6UTZ - chains FFF and 111 of the 9 polymer chains in the assembly; structure by X-ray diffraction, 3.80 A resolution.

== Chain FFF ==
Protein: RNA polymerase sigma factor RpoS
From: Escherichia coli (strain K12)
UniProt: P13445 (RPOS_ECOLI); numbering as in UniProt (aligned over 1-328)
Chain sequence (336 residues; each row starts with the number of its first residue):
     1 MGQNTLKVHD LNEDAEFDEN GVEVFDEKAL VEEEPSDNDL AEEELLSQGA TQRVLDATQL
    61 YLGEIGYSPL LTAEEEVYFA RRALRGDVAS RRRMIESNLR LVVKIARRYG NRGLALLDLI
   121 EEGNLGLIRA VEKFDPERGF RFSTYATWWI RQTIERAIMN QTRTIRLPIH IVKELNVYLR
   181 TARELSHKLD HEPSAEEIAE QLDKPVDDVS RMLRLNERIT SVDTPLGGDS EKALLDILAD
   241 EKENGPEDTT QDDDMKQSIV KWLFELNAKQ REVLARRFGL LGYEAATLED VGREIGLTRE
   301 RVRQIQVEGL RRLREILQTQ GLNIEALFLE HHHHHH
Unresolved in the structure: 1-52, 330-336
Construct notes: conflict Gly2 (Ser in P13445), Glu33 (Gln in P13445); expression tag (329-336)
Swiss-Prot annotation at these positions:
  - DNA-binding region: Leu288 to Val307 (H-T-H motif)
  - region: Asp56 to Ala89 (Sigma-70 factor domain-1)
  - motif: Asp118 to Glu121 (Interaction with polymerase core subunit RpoC)
  - mutagenesis: Lys173 (K173E: Eliminates RpoS proteolysis. Lack of interaction with RssB), Glu174 (E174T: 2-fold increase in RpoS half-life. Does not affect interaction with RssB), Val177 (V177K: 3-fold increase in RpoS half-life), Tyr178 (Y178L: Does not affect RpoS half-life)

== Chain 111 ==
Molecule: Synthetic DNA 50-MER (promoter non-template strand)
Sequence (50 nucleotides; row label = number of the first residue in the row):
    10 ACCTTGACAT CCCACCTCAC GTATGCTATA ATGTGTGCAG TCTGACGCGG
Unresolved in the structure: 10-25, 45-48

== Chain FFF / chain 111 interface ==
Pairs across the interface (52):
  Gln59(FFF) with DT43(111), base contact
  Leu62(FFF) with DT43(111), base contact
  Gly66(FFF) with DG42(111), base contact
  Tyr67(FFF) with DG42(111), base contact
  Leu70(FFF) with DT41(111), base contact
  Glu76(FFF) with DT41(111), base contact
  Ser97(FFF) with DT41(111), base contact
  Asn98(FFF) with DT41(111), hydrogen bond to the base
  Arg100(FFF) with DT41(111), sugar contact; DG42(111), salt bridge to the phosphate
  Leu101(FFF) with DT41(111), hydrogen bond to the sugar
  Val103(FFF) with DT43(111), sugar contact
  Lys104(FFF) with DT41(111), sugar contact
  Arg107(FFF) with DT43(111), sugar contact; DG44(111), phosphate contact
  Arg129(FFF) with DG34(111), salt bridge to the phosphate; DC35(111), salt bridge to the phosphate
  Lys133(FFF) with DC35(111), salt bridge to the phosphate; DA37(111), base contact
  Phe134(FFF) with DA37(111), base contact
  Asp135(FFF) with DA37(111), hydrogen bond to the base
  Arg138(FFF) with DA37(111), hydrogen bond to the base
  Phe140(FFF) with DA37(111), sugar contact
  Arg141(FFF) with DA37(111), base contact; DA39(111), hydrogen bond to the phosphate; DA40(111), salt bridge to the phosphate; DT41(111), base contact
  Ser143(FFF) with DA39(111), sugar contact; DA40(111), base contact; DT41(111), base contact
  Thr144(FFF) with DA37(111), phosphate contact; DT38(111), phosphate contact; DA39(111), hydrogen bond to the phosphate; DA40(111), hydrogen bond to the base
  Tyr145(FFF) with DT36(111), hydrogen bond to the phosphate; DA37(111), stacking on the base
  Thr147(FFF) with DA40(111), hydrogen bond to the base
  Trp148(FFF) with DT36(111), base contact; DA37(111), sugar contact; DT38(111), phosphate contact
  Trp149(FFF) with DC35(111), phosphate contact; DT36(111), base contact
  Gln152(FFF) with DC35(111), hydrogen bond to the base; DT36(111), base contact
  Arg156(FFF) with DT33(111), base contact; DG34(111), hydrogen bond to the base; DC35(111), base contact
  Arg166(FFF) with DA32(111), salt bridge to the phosphate
  Pro168(FFF) with DA32(111), phosphate contact
  Ile169(FFF) with DT33(111), base contact
  His170(FFF) with DT31(111), salt bridge to the phosphate; DA32(111), salt bridge to the phosphate
Interface residues without a listed pair, chain FFF (33 interface residues in all): Arg151

== Overview ==
Chain FFF and chain 111 form an interface of 33 and 14 residues respectively; the contacts include 11 hydrogen
bonds, 8 salt bridges and 1 aromatic stacking contact. Polar contacts include Asn98(FFF)-DT41(111),
Asp135(FFF)-DA37(111) and Arg138(FFF)-DA37(111). UniProt lists 4 mutagenesis sites on chain FFF.
Here chain FFF is RNA polymerase sigma factor RpoS (Escherichia coli (strain K12)) and chain 111 is Synthetic
DNA 50-MER (promoter non-template strand). Entry 6UTZ (E. coli sigma-S transcription initiation complex with a
6-nt RNA ("Fresh" crystal soaked with CTP and ...) was determined by X-ray diffraction, deposited together
with 6UTV, 6UTW, 6UTX, 6UTY, 6UU0, 6UU1 and 11 further entries.
